Entry 2XLI (X-ray diffraction, 2.33 A resolution); this record covers chains A and B.

# Chain A
Name: CSY4 endoribonuclease
From: Pseudomonas aeruginosa
UniProtKB: A3KUJ4 (A3KUJ4_PSEAE); numbering as in UniProt (aligned over 1-187)
Chain sequence (191 residues; each row starts with the number of its first residue; numbers below 1 keep their minus sign (Gly-3 is residue -3)):
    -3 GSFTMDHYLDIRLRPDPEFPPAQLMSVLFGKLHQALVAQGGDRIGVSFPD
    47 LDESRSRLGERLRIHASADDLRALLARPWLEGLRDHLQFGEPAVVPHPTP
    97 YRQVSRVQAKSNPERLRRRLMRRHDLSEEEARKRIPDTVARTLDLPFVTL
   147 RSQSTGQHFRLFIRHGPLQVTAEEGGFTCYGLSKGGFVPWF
Not modelled in the structure: -3 to -2, 106-108, 120-138
Construct notes: expression tag (-3 to 0); conflict Val166 (Ala in A3KUJ4)
From the paper describing this entry:
  - binding site for the 16-nt RNA strand (chain B): His29, Arg102, Gln104, Arg114, Arg115, Arg119, Ser148, Gln149, Phe155, Tyr176
  - specificity-determining residues: Arg102
  - catalytic residues: His29
  - catalytic residues: Ser148 (proposed by the authors, not directly observed)
  - mutagenesis - H29A, S148C: abolished catalytic activity
  - mutagenesis - H29A, S148C: unchanged binding to RNA
  - mutagenesis - S22C, Y176F: unchanged catalytic activity
  - mutagenesis - R102A: abolished catalytic activity on pre-crRNA
  - mutagenesis - Q104A: unchanged catalytic activity on pre-crRNA
  - mutagenesis - F155A: decreased catalytic activity
  - mutagenesis - H29K: increased catalytic activity

# Chain B
Molecule: 16-nt RNA strand
Sequence (16 nucleotides; numbered 6 to 21; the number before each row is that of its first residue):
     6 CUGCCGUAUAGGCAGC

# How chain A and chain B interact
Contacting residue pairs (27):
  His29(A) - C21(B)  salt bridge to the phosphate
  Arg102(A) - A19(B)  base contact
  Arg102(A) - DG20(B)  hydrogen bond to the base
  Gln104(A) - C18(B)  hydrogen bond to the base
  Gln104(A) - A19(B)  hydrogen bond to the base
  Glu110(A) - U7(B)  phosphate contact
  Arg111(A) - G8(B)  phosphate contact
  Arg115(A) - C9(B)  salt bridge to the phosphate
  Arg115(A) - C10(B)  salt bridge to the phosphate
  Arg115(A) - G11(B)  hydrogen bond to the base
  Arg119(A) - C10(B)  salt bridge to the phosphate
  Arg119(A) - G11(B)  salt bridge to the phosphate
  Arg119(A) - U12(B)  salt bridge to the phosphate
  Arg119(A) - A13(B)  salt bridge to the phosphate
  Arg147(A) - C21(B)  phosphate contact
  Ser148(A) - DG20(B)  sugar contact
  Ser148(A) - C21(B)  phosphate contact
  Gln149(A) - DG20(B)  phosphate contact
  Gln149(A) - C21(B)  hydrogen bond to the phosphate
  Gln153(A) - C6(B)  base contact
  Gln153(A) - U7(B)  hydrogen bond to the sugar
  Gln153(A) - DG20(B)  base contact
  Phe155(A) - C6(B)  base contact
  Phe155(A) - DG20(B)  stacking on the base
  Thr174(A) - A19(B)  hydrogen bond to the phosphate
  Cys175(A) - DG20(B)  hydrogen bond to the phosphate
  Tyr176(A) - DG20(B)  phosphate contact
Also at the interface, not in a pair above, chain A (19 interface residues in all): Leu112, Arg114, Ser150, His154
Also at the interface, not in a pair above, chain B (13 interface residues in all): U14

# Overview
19 residues of chain A face 13 of chain B across their interface, with 8 hydrogen bonds, 7 salt bridges and 1
aromatic stacking contact. Polar contacts include Arg102(A)-DG20(B), Gln104(A)-C18(B) and Gln104(A)-A19(B).
From the paper: catalytic residues His29(A) and Ser148(A); H29A and S148C of chain A abolish catalytic
activity; 8 substitutions were tested in all.
Here chain A is CSY4 endoribonuclease (Pseudomonas aeruginosa) and chain B is a 16-nt RNA strand. Entry 2XLI
(Crystal structure of the Csy4-crRNA complex, monoclinic form) was determined by X-ray diffraction, deposited
together with 2XLJ and 2XLK.
